Entry 5S51 (X-ray diffraction, 2.40 A resolution); this record covers chains B and C of the 6 polymer chains in the assembly.

== Chain B ==
Molecule: Tubulin beta-2B chain
Organism: Bos taurus
Reference sequence: Q6B856 (TBB2B_BOVIN); the author numbering skips numbers that UniProt does not, so the offset changes along the chain: 1-42 = UniProt 1-42; 45-360 = UniProt 43-358; 369-455 = UniProt 359-445
Sequence (445 residues; each row starts with the number of its first residue; note: 10 numbers in that range are skipped by the numbering (no residue carries them; nothing is unmodelled there)):
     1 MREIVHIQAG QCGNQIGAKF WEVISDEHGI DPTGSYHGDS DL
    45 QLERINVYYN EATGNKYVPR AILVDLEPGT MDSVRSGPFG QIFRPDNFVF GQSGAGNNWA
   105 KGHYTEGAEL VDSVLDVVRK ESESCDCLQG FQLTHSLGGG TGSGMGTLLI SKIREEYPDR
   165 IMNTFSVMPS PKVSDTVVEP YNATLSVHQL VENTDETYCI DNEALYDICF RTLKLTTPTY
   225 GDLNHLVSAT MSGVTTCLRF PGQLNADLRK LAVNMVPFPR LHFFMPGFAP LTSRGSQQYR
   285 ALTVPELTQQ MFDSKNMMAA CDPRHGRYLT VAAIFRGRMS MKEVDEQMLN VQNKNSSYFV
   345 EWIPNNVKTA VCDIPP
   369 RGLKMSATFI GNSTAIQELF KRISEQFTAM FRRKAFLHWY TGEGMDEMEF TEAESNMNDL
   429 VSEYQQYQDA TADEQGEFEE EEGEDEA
Disordered / not traced: 279-280, 438-455
Metal / ion sites: Mg2+: Q11 (together with GDP); Ca2+: E113 (shared with E284(C) of chain C)
Ligand contacts:
  - GDP (guanosine-5'-diphosphate): A9, G10, Q11, C12, Q15, I16, A99, N101, S140, G142, G143, G144, T145, G146, S147, V171, P173, V177, D179, E183, N206, L209, Y224, L227, N228
  - 1-(5-methyl-1,3,4-thiadiazol-2-yl)piperidine (RWS), molecule 1: Y202, V238, C241, L255, M259, A316, A317, I318, K352, T353, A354, I378
  - 1-(5-methyl-1,3,4-thiadiazol-2-yl)piperidine (RWS), molecule 2: L248, A250, K254, L255, N258, M259, T314, V315, A316, N349, N350, K352
UniProt features mapped onto this chain:
  - motif: M1 to I4 (MREI motif)
  - binding site (GTP): Q11, E71, S140, G144, T145, G146, N206, N228
  - binding site (Mg(2+)): E71
  - modified residue: S40 (Phosphoserine), T57 (Phosphothreonine), K60 (N6-acetyllysine), S174 (Phosphoserine), T287 (Phosphothreonine), T292 (Phosphothreonine), R320 (Omega-N-methylarginine), E448 (5-glutamyl polyglutamate)
  - cross-link (Glycyl lysine isopeptide (Lys-Gly)): K60 (interchain with G-Cter in ubiquitin), K326 (interchain with G-Cter in ubiquitin)

== Chain C ==
Molecule: Tubulin alpha-1B chain
Organism: Bos taurus
Reference sequence: P81947 (TBA1B_BOVIN); numbering as in UniProt (aligned over 1-451)
Sequence (451 residues; row label = number of the first residue in the row):
     1 MRECISIHVG QAGVQIGNAC WELYCLEHGI QPDGQMPSDK TIGGGDDSFN TFFSETGAGK
    61 HVPRAVFVDL EPTVIDEVRT GTYRQLFHPE QLITGKEDAA NNYARGHYTI GKEIIDLVLD
   121 RIRKLADQCT GLQGFLVFHS FGGGTGSGFT SLLMERLSVD YGKKSKLEFS IYPAPQVSTA
   181 VVEPYNSILT THTTLEHSDC AFMVDNEAIY DICRRNLDIE RPTYTNLNRL ISQIVSSITA
   241 SLRFDGALNV DLTEFQTNLV PYPRIHFPLA TYAPVISAEK AYHEQLSVAE ITNACFEPAN
   301 QMVKCDPRHG KYMACCLLYR GDVVPKDVNA AIATIKTKRS IQFVDWCPTG FKVGINYQPP
   361 TVVPGGDLAK VQRAVCMLSN TTAIAEAWAR LDHKFDLMYA KRAFVHWYVG EGMEEGEFSE
   421 AREDMAALEK DYEEVGVDSV EGEGEEEGEE Y
Disordered / not traced: 441-451
Metal / ion sites: Ca2+ site 1: D39, T41, G44, E55; Ca2+ site 2: E284 (shared with E113(B) of chain B)
Ligand contacts: GTP: G10, Q11, A12, Q15, I16, D69, E71, D98, A99, A100, N101, S140, G142, G143, G144, T145, G146, I171, P173, V177, S178, T179, E183, N206, Y224, L227, N228, I231

== Chain B / chain C interface ==
Residue-residue contacts (38):
  Q96(B) - M1(C)
  N101(B) - E254(C)  hydrogen bond
  D179(B) - K352(C)  hydrogen bond (backbone-side chain)
  T180(B) - E254(C)
  T180(B) - N258(C)
  V181(B) - N258(C)  hydrogen bond (backbone-side chain)
  V181(B) - P348(C)  hydrophobic
  V182(B) - T257(C)
  T221(B) - K326(C)
  T221(B) - N329(C)
  A397(B) - W346(C)
  M398(B) - W346(C)
  R400(B) - D345(C)  salt bridge
  R400(B) - S439(C)  hydrogen bond
  R401(B) - Y262(C)  hydrogen bond (backbone-side chain)
  R401(B) - D345(C)  salt bridge
  R401(B) - W346(C)
  R401(B) - E434(C)  hydrogen bond (side chain-backbone)
  R401(B) - V435(C)
  R401(B) - V437(C)  hydrogen bond (side chain-backbone)
  R401(B) - D438(C)
  R401(B) - S439(C)  hydrogen bond
  K402(B) - Y262(C)
  A403(B) - P261(C)
  A403(B) - Y262(C)
  A403(B) - W346(C)  hydrophobic
  F404(B) - T257(C)
  F404(B) - N258(C)
  F404(B) - V260(C)
  F404(B) - P261(C)  hydrogen bond (backbone-backbone)
  F404(B) - W346(C)  hydrophobic
  H406(B) - V260(C)  hydrogen bond (side chain-backbone)
  H406(B) - P261(C)
  H406(B) - Y262(C)
  H406(B) - P263(C)
  W407(B) - Q256(C)
  W407(B) - T257(C)  hydrogen bond (side chain-backbone)
  W407(B) - V260(C)
Other interface residues (no listed pair), chain B (19 interface residues in all): S97, G100, L405
Other interface residues (no listed pair), chain C (23 interface residues in all): R2, M313, P325

== In short ==
The interface between chain B and chain C involves 19 residues on one side and 23 on the other; the contacts
include 11 hydrogen bonds and 2 salt bridges. Among the polar pairs are R400(B)-D345(C), R401(B)-D345(C) and
N101(B)-E254(C). Chain B binds GDP and 1-(5-methyl-1,3,4-thiadiazol-2-yl)piperidine.
Chain B is Tubulin beta-2B chain and chain C is Tubulin alpha-1B chain, both from Bos taurus; the structure,
Tubulin-Z1251207602-complex, was determined by X-ray diffraction together with 5S4L, 5S4M, 5S4N, 5S4O, 5S4P,
5S4Q and 52 further entries from the same study.
